6VW0 - chains A and B of the 10 polymer chains in the assembly; structure by electron microscopy, 3.59 A resolution.

Chain A (and B):
Molecule: DNA-directed RNA polymerase subunit alpha
Source organism: Mycobacterium tuberculosis
Notes: EC 2.7.7.6; chain B of this document is another copy of the same molecule, construct and numbering; everything in this record applies to it too
UniProt: A5U8D3 (RPOA_MYCTA); numbering as in UniProt (aligned over 1-347)
Amino-acid sequence (347 residues; row label = number of the first residue in the row):
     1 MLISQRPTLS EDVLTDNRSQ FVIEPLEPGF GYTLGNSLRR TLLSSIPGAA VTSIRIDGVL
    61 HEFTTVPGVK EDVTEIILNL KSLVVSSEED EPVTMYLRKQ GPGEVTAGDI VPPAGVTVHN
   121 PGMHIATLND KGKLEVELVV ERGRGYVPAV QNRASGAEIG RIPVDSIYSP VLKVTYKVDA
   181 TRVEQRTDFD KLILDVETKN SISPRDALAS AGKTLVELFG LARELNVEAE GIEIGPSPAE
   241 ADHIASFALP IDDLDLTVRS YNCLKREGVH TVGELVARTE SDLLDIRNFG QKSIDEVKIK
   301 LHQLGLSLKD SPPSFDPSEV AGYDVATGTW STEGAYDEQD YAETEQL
Not modelled in the structure: 1, 227-347 (chain B: 238-347)

Interface between chain A and chain B:
Residue-residue contacts - 79 pairs, chain A then chain B:
  Leu2(A) with Arg142(B); Gly143(B); Arg144(B)
  Ile3(A) with Arg144(B)
  Arg6(A) with Glu217(B), salt bridge; Leu221(B)
  Pro7(A) with Leu218(B), hydrophobic; Leu221(B)
  Thr8(A) with Leu221(B)
  Leu9(A) with Leu221(B); Leu225(B), hydrophobic
  Phe21(A) with Leu225(B), hydrophobic
  Leu26(A) with Leu218(B), hydrophobic
  Glu27(A) with Ser44(B); Arg144(B), salt bridge
  Gly29(A) with Arg40(B), hydrogen bond (backbone-side chain)
  Phe30(A) with Arg40(B); Thr41(B); Leu218(B), hydrophobic
  Thr33(A) with Asn36(B); Ser37(B); Arg40(B)
  Leu34(A) with Leu218(B), hydrophobic; Phe219(B), hydrophobic
  Ser37(A) with Thr33(B), hydrogen bond (side chain-backbone); Ser37(B), hydrogen bond
  Leu38(A) with Phe219(B), hydrophobic
  Arg40(A) with Gly29(B), hydrogen bond (side chain-backbone); Tyr32(B); Thr33(B)
  Ser44(A) with Phe30(B)
  Ser45(A) with Phe30(B); Ile232(B)
  Pro47(A) with Met1(B), hydrophobic; Glu230(B)
  Arg142(A) with Glu230(B), salt bridge
  Gly143(A) with Met1(B)
  Arg144(A) with Glu27(B); Ile232(B)
  Arg186(A) with Val147(B); Ala149(B), hydrogen bond (side chain-backbone); Val150(B)
  Arg205(A) with Leu225(B), hydrogen bond (side chain-backbone)
  Leu208(A) with Ala222(B)
  Ala209(A) with Ala222(B); Asn226(B); Ala229(B), hydrophobic
  Ser210(A) with Glu230(B)
  Lys213(A) with Ala229(B); Gly231(B); Glu233(B), salt bridge
  Thr214(A) with Gly231(B); Ile232(B), hydrogen bond (side chain-backbone)
  Leu215(A) with Phe219(B), hydrophobic
  Val216(A) with Val216(B); Phe219(B); Gly220(B); Arg223(B)
  Glu217(A) with Ile232(B); Glu233(B); Ile234(B), hydrogen bond (side chain-backbone); Gly235(B)
  Leu218(A) with Phe30(B), hydrophobic; Leu34(B), hydrophobic; Ile234(B), hydrophobic
  Phe219(A) with Leu34(B), hydrophobic; Leu215(B), hydrophobic; Phe219(B), hydrophobic
  Leu221(A) with Pro7(B); Thr8(B); Leu9(B)
  Ala222(A) with Leu9(B), hydrophobic
  Arg223(A) with Ala209(B); Gly212(B); Lys213(B); Val216(B)
  Leu225(A) with Leu9(B), hydrophobic; Arg205(B); Leu208(B), hydrophobic
Other interface residues (no listed pair), chain A (45 interface residues in all): Pro28, Thr41, Asp90, Asp206, Gly212, Gly220, Asn226
Other interface residues (no listed pair), chain B (54 interface residues in all): Ile3, Arg6, Glu11, Phe21, Ile23, Leu26, Leu38, Pro148, Gln151, Val227

In short:
The interface between chain A and chain B involves 45 residues on one side and 54 on the other, with 8
hydrogen bonds and 4 salt bridges. Polar contacts include Arg6(A)-Glu217(B), Glu27(A)-Arg144(B) and
Arg142(A)-Glu230(B).
Chain A and chain B are both DNA-directed RNA polymerase subunit alpha (Mycobacterium tuberculosis); the
structure, Mycobacterium tuberculosis RNAP S456L mutant open promoter complex, was determined by electron
microscopy together with 6VVS, 6VVT, 6VVV, 6VVX, 6VVY and 6VVZ from the same study.
